1K83 - chains A and K of the 11 polymer chains in the assembly; structure by X-ray diffraction, 2.80 A resolution.

Chain A:
Name: DNA-directed RNA polymerase II largest subunit
Organism: Saccharomyces cerevisiae
Notes: EC 2.7.7.6
UniProtKB: P04050 (RPB1_YEAST); residues 1-1733 here = UniProt positions 1-1733
Sequence (1733 residues; numbered 1 to 1733; the number before each row is that of its first residue):
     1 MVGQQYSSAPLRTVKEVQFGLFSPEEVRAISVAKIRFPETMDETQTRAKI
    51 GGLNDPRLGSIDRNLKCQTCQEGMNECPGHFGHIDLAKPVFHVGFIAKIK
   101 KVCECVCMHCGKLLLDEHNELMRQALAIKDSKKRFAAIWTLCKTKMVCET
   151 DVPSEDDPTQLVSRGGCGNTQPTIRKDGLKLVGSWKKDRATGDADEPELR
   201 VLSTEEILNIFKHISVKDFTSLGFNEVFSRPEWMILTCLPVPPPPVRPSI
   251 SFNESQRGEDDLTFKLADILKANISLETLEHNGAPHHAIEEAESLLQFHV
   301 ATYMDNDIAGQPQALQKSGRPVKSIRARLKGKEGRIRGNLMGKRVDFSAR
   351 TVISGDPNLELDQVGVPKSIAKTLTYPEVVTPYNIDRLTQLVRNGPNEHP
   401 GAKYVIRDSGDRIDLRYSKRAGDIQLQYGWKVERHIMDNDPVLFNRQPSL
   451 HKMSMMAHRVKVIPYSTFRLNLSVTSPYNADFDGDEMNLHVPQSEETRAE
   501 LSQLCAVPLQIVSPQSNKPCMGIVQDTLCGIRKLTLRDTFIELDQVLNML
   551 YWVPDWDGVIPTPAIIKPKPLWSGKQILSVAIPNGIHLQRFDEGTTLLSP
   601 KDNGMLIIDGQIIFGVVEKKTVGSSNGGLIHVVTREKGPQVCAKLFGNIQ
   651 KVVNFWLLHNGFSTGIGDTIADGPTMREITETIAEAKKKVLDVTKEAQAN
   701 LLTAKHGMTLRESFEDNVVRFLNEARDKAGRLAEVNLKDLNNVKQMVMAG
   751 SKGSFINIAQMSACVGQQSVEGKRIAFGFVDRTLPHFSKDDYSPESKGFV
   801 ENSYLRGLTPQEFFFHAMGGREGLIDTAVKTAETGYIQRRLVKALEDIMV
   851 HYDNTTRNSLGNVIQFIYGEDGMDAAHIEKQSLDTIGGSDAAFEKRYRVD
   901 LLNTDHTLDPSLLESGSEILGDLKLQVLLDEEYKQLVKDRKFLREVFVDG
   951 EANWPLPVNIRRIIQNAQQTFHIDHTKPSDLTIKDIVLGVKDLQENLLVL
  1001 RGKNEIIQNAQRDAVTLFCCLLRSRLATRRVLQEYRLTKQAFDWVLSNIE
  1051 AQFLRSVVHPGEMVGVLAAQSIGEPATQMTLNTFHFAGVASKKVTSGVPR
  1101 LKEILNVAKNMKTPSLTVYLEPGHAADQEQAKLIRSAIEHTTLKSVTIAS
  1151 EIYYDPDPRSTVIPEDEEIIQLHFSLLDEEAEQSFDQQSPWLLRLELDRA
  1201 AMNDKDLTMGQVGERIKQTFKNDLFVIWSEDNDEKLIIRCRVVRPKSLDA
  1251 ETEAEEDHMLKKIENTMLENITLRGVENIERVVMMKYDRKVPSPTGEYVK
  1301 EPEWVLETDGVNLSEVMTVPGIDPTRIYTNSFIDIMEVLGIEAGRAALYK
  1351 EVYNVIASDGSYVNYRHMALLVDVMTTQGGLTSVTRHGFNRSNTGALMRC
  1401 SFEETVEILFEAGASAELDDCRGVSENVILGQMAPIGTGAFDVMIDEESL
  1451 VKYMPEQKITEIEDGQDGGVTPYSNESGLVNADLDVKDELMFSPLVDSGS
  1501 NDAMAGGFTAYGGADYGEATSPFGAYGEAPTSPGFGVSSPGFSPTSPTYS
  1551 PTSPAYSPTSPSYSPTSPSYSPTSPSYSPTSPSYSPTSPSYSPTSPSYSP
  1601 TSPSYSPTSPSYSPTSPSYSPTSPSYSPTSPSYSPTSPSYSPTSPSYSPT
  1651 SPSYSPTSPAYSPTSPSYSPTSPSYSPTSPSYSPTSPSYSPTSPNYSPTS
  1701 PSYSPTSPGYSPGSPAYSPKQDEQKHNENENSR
Disordered / not traced: 1-4, 40-48, 188-195, 248-259, 312-323, 337-344, 1082-1091, 1176-1186, 1244-1253, 1451-1733
Bound ions: Zn2+ site 1: C67, C70, C77, H80; Zn2+ site 2: C107, C110, C148, C167; Mn2+: D481, D485
Curated features (UniProtKB/Swiss-Prot):
  - region: P248 to D260 (Lid loop), N306 to K323 (Rudder loop), P810 to E822 (Bridging helix)
  - binding site (Zn(2+)): C67, C70, C77, H80, C107, C110, C148, C167
  - binding site (Mg(2+)): D481, D483, D485
  - modified residue: T1471 (Phosphothreonine)
  - cross-link (Glycyl lysine isopeptide (Lys-Gly)): K695 (interchain with G-Cter in ubiquitin), K1246 (interchain with G-Cter in ubiquitin), K1350 (interchain with G-Cter in ubiquitin)
  - natural variant: S1653 to P1659 (deletion: In strain: A364A)
  - mutagenesis: K1246 (K1246R: Impairs ubiquitination during transcription stress)

Chain K:
Name: DNA-directed RNA polymerase II 13.6KD polypeptide
Organism: Saccharomyces cerevisiae
Notes: EC 2.7.7.6
UniProtKB: P38902 (RPBY_YEAST); residue numbers follow UniProt; this construct covers 1-120
Sequence (120 residues; each row starts with the number of its first residue):
     1 MNAPDRFELFLLGEGESKLKIDPDTKAPNAVVITFEKEDHTLGNLIRAEL
    51 LNDRKVLFAAYKVEHPFFARFKLRIQTTEGYDPKDALKNACNSIINKLGA
   101 LKTNFETEWNLQTLAADDAF
Disordered / not traced: 115-120
Curated features (UniProtKB/Swiss-Prot):
  - mutagenesis: E108 (E108G/V: Transcript termination readthrough; E108K: Transcript termination readthrough. Lethal), L111 (L111P: Transcript termination readthrough), L114 (L114P: Transcript termination readthrough)

Chain A / chain K interface:
Contacting residue pairs (40):
  D356(A) - H65(K)  salt bridge
  N358(A) - E64(K)  hydrogen bond (side chain-backbone)
  N358(A) - H65(K)
  N358(A) - P66(K)
  P367(A) - N2(K)
  K368(A) - N2(K)
  S369(A) - M1(K)
  S369(A) - N2(K)  hydrogen bond
  P464(A) - N2(K)
  P464(A) - P4(K)
  P464(A) - F67(K)  hydrophobic
  P464(A) - F68(K)
  Y465(A) - N2(K)  hydrogen bond (backbone-backbone)
  Y465(A) - A3(K)  hydrophobic
  Y465(A) - P4(K)
  Y465(A) - F67(K)  hydrophobic
  S466(A) - N2(K)
  R469(A) - F67(K)
  D544(A) - R47(K)  salt bridge
  D544(A) - L51(K)
  L547(A) - F58(K)  hydrophobic
  L547(A) - A59(K)
  L547(A) - A60(K)
  N548(A) - R47(K)
  N548(A) - A60(K)
  N548(A) - Y61(K)  hydrogen bond (side chain-backbone)
  Y551(A) - V32(K)
  Y551(A) - F58(K)  hydrophobic
  Y551(A) - A60(K)  hydrophobic
  Y551(A) - K62(K)  hydrogen bond (backbone-side chain)
  Y551(A) - K72(K)
  Y551(A) - R74(K)
  W552(A) - K62(K)
  W552(A) - V63(K)
  W552(A) - E64(K)
  W556(A) - K26(K)
  W556(A) - F58(K)  hydrophobic
  W556(A) - R74(K)
  G558(A) - R74(K)
  I560(A) - L57(K)
Also at the interface, not in a pair above, chain A (19 interface residues in all): I463, D557

In short:
19 residues of chain A and 22 residues of chain K are in contact; the contacts include 5 hydrogen bonds and 2
salt bridges. Polar pairs include D356(A)-H65(K), D544(A)-R47(K) and N358(A)-E64(K).
Chain A is DNA-directed RNA polymerase II largest subunit and chain K is DNA-directed RNA polymerase II 13.6KD
polypeptide, both from Saccharomyces cerevisiae; the structure, Crystal Structure of Yeast RNA Polymerase II
Complexed with the Inhibitor Alpha Amanitin, was determined by X-ray diffraction.
